Entry 6M1D (electron microscopy, 4.50 A resolution (low resolution: residue-level contacts below are approximate; hydrogen-bond / salt-bridge calls are withheld)); this record covers chains A and B of the 4 polymer chains in the assembly.

# Chain A
Name: Sodium-dependent neutral amino acid transporter B(0)AT1
From: Homo sapiens
UniProtKB: Q695T7 (S6A19_HUMAN); residues 2-634 here = UniProt positions 2-634
Amino-acid sequence (654 residues; each row starts with the number of its first residue; numbers below 1 keep their minus sign (Met-19 is residue -19)):
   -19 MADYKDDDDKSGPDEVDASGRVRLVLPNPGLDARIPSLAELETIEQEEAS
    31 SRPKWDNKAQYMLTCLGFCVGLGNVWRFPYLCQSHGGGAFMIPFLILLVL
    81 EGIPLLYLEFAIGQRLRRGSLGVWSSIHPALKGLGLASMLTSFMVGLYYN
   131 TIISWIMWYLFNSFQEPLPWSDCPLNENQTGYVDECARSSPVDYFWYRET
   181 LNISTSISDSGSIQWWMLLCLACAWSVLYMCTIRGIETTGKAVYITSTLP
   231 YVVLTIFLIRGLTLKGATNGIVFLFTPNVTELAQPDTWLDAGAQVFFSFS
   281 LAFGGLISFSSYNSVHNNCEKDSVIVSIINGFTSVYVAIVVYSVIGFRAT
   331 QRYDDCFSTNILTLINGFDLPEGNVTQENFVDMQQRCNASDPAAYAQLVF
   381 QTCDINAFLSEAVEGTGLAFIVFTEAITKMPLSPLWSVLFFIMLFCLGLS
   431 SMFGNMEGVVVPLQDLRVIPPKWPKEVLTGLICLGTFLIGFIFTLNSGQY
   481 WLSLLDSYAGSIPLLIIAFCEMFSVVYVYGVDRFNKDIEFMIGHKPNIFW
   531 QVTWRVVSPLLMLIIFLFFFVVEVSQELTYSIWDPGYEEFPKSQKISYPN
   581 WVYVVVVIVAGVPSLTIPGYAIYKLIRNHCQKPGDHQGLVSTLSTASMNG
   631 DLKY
Disordered / not traced: -19 to 4, 610-634
Disulfide bonds: Cys153-Cys166, Cys336-Cys383
Construct notes: initiating methionine (-19); expression tag (-18 to 1)
Swiss-Prot annotation at these positions:
  - modified residue (Phosphoserine): Ser17, Ser627
  - glycosylation (N-linked (GlcNAc...) asparagine): Asn158, Asn182, Asn258, Asn354, Asn368

# Chain B
Name: Angiotensin-converting enzyme 2
From: Homo sapiens
Notes: EC 3.4.17.23
UniProtKB: Q9BYF1 (ACE2_HUMAN); the construct has insertions or renumbered stretches relative to UniProt, so the offset changes along the chain: -6 to 9 = UniProt 2-17; 18-805 = UniProt 18-805
Amino-acid sequence (814 residues; numbered -8 to 805; the number before each row is that of its first residue; numbers below 1 keep their minus sign (Met-8 is residue -8)):
    -8 MRSSSSWLLLSLVAVTAAWSHPQFEKQSTIEEQAKTFLDKFNHEAEDLFY
    42 QSSLASWNYNTNITEENVQNMNNAGDKWSAFLKEQSTLAQMYPLQEIQNL
    92 TVKLQLQALQQNGSSVLSEDKSKRLNTILNTMSTIYSTGKVCNPDNPQEC
   142 LLLEPGLNEIMANSLDYNERLWAWESWRSEVGKQLRPLYEEYVVLKNEMA
   192 RANHYEDYGDYWRGDYEVNGVDGYDYSRGQLIEDVEHTFEEIKPLYEHLH
   242 AYVRAKLMNAYPSYISPIGCLPAHLLGDMWGRFWTNLYSLTVPFGQKPNI
   292 DVTDAMVDQAWDAQRIFKEAEKFFVSVGLPNMTQGFWENSMLTDPGNVQK
   342 AVCHPTAWDLGKGDFRILMCTKVTMDDFLTAHHEMGHIQYDMAYAAQPFL
   392 LRNGANEGFHEAVGEIMSLSAATPKHLKSIGLLSPDFQEDNETEINFLLK
   442 QALTIVGTLPFTYMLEKWRWMVFKGEIPKDQWMKKWWEMKREIVGVVEPV
   492 PHDETYCDPASLFHVSNDYSFIRYYTRTLYQFQFQEALCQAAKHEGPLHK
   542 CDISNSTEAGQKLFNMLRLGKSEPWTLALENVVGAKNMNVRPLLNYFEPL
   592 FTWLKDQNKNSFVGWSTDWSPYADQSIKVRISLKSALGDKAYEWNDNEMY
   642 LFRSSVAYAMRQYFLKVKNQMILFGEEDVRVANLKPRISFNFFVTAPKNV
   692 SDIIPRTEVEKAIRMSRSRINDAFRLNDNSLEFLGIQPTLGPPNQPPVSI
   742 WLIVFGVVMGVIVVGIVILIFTGIRDRKKKNKARSGENPYASIDISKGEN
   792 NPGFQNTDDVQTSF
Disordered / not traced: -8 to 20, 769-805
Disulfide bonds: Cys133-Cys141, Cys344-Cys361, Cys530-Cys542
Construct notes: initiating methionine (-8); expression tag (-7); insertion (10-17)
Swiss-Prot annotation at these positions:
  - region: Asp30 to Tyr41 (Interaction with SARS-CoV spike glycoprotein), Met82 to Pro84 (Interaction with SARS-CoV spike glycoprotein), Lys353 to Arg357 (Interaction with SARS-CoV spike glycoprotein), Arg652 to Lys659 (Essential for cleavage by ADAM17), Arg697 to Arg716 (Essential for cleavage by TMPRSS11D and TMPRSS2)
  - motif: Glu778 to Ile786 (LIR), Tyr781 to Asp785 (SH2-binding), Tyr781 to Ile784 (Endocytic sorting signal), Asn792 to Phe795 (PTB), Thr803 to Phe805 (PDZ-binding)
  - active site: Glu375 (Proton acceptor), His505 (Proton donor)
  - binding site (chloride): Arg169, Trp477, Lys481
  - binding site (substrate): Arg273, His345, Pro346, Tyr515
  - binding site (Zn(2+)): His374, His378, Glu402
  - modified residue: Tyr781 (Phosphotyrosine), Ser783 (Phosphoserine)
  - glycosylation (N-linked (GlcNAc...) asparagine): Asn53, Asn90, Asn103, Asn322, Asn432, Asn546, Asn690
  - cross-link: Lys788 (Glycyl lysine isopeptide (Lys-Gly) (interchain with G-Cter in ubiquitin))

# Chain A / chain B interface
Pairs across the interface (27; chain A residue first):
  Trp138(A) with Trp742(B)
  Phe141(A) with Trp742(B); Val745(B); Phe746(B); Val749(B)
  Asn142(A) with Trp742(B)
  Phe144(A) with Ile741(B); Val745(B)
  Gln145(A) with Gln736(B); Ile741(B)
  Pro147(A) with Gln736(B)
  Leu155(A) with Gly732(B); Pro733(B)
  Gln159(A) with Thr730(B)
  Thr160(A) with Thr730(B)
  Trp196(A) with Trp742(B)
  Cys203(A) with Phe746(B)
  Val207(A) with Ile753(B)
  Met210(A) with Ile753(B); Gly756(B); Ile757(B)
  Arg214(A) with Leu760(B); Thr763(B); Gly764(B)
  Thr218(A) with Leu760(B)
  Asn346(A) with Arg621(B)
  Glu352(A) with Arg678(B)
Also at the interface, not in a pair above, chain A (24 interface residues in all): Ser143, Leu199, Ser206, Ile213, Glu217, Ile345, Asp349
Also at the interface, not in a pair above, chain B (21 interface residues in all): Ser623, Lys625, Leu731, Asp767

# Overview
The interface between chain A and chain B involves 24 residues on one side and 21 on the other. From UniProt:
active-site residues Glu375(B) and His505(B), 3 chloride-binding residues, 4 substrate-binding residues and 3
Zn2+-binding residues on chain B.
Chain A is Sodium-dependent neutral amino acid transporter B(0)AT1 and chain B is Angiotensin-converting
enzyme 2, both from Homo sapiens; the structure, ACE2-B0AT1 complex, open conformation, was determined by
electron microscopy, deposited together with 6M17 and 6M18.
